8GH8 - chains D and F of the 8 polymer chains in the assembly; structure by electron microscopy, 4.30 A resolution (low resolution: residue-level contacts below are approximate; hydrogen-bond / salt-bridge calls are withheld).

[Chain D]
Protein: Holliday junction branch migration complex subunit RuvA
From: Thermus thermophilus HB8
Notes: EC 3.6.4.12
Reference sequence: Q9F1Q3 (RUVA_THET8); residues 1-140 here = UniProt positions 1-140
Sequence (140 residues; numbered 1 to 140; the number before each row is that of its first residue):
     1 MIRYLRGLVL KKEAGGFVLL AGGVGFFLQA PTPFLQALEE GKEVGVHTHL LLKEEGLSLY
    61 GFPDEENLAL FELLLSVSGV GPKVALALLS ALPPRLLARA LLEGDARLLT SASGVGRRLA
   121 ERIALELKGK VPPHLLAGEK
Curated features (UniProtKB/Swiss-Prot):
  - region: Pro132 to Lys140 (Flexible linker)
  - motif: Glu54, Glu55 (Acidic pin)
  - mutagenesis: Glu121 to Glu126 (Only one RuvA tetramer is found in the RuvA-RuvB-HJ complex, cannot form octameric RuvA, poor branch migration, poorly stimulates RuvB ATPase), Leu125 to Glu126 (Only one RuvA tetramer is found in the RuvA-RuvB-HJ complex, cannot form octameric RuvA. Binds HJ DNA, poor branch migration, poorly stimulates RuvB ATPase)

[Chain F]
Molecule: 34-nt DNA strand
Sequence (34 nucleotides; row label = number of the first residue in the row):
     2 ATAAGTTCGT ATAATGTATG CTATACGAAG TTAT

[Interface between chain D and chain F]
Pairs across the interface (10; chain D residue first):
  Leu75(D) with DG17(F); DT18(F)
  Val77(D) with DA19(F)
  Ser78(D) with DA19(F); DT20(F)
  Val80(D) with DT20(F); DG21(F)
  Arg122(D) with DA15(F); DT16(F); DG17(F)
Also at the interface, not in a pair above, chain D (6 interface residues in all): Ser76

[In short]
The interface between chain D and chain F involves 6 residues on one side and 7 on the other. Curated
annotation (UniProt) lists 6 mutagenesis sites on chain D.
Here chain D is Holliday junction branch migration complex subunit RuvA (Thermus thermophilus HB8) and chain F
is a 34-nt DNA strand. Entry 8GH8 (RuvA Holliday junction DNA complex) was determined by electron microscopy
(same publication as 8EFV and 8EFY).
